Entry 4EQ0 (X-ray diffraction, 1.70 A resolution); this record covers chains A and P.

Chain A:
Molecule: protease, tethered dimer
From: HIV-1 M:B_ARV2/SF2
Notes: EC 3.4.23.16
UniProtKB: P03369 (POL_HV1A2); the construct has insertions or renumbered stretches relative to UniProt, so the offset changes along the chain: 1-99 = UniProt 491-589; 101-199 = UniProt 491-589
Chain sequence (203 residues; numbered 1 to 199 plus 5 insertion-coded residues; 1 number in that range is skipped by the numbering (no residue carries it; nothing is unmodelled there); the number before each row is that of its first residue; a row labelled like 99A-99E holds insertion residues (99A, then the next letters in order)):
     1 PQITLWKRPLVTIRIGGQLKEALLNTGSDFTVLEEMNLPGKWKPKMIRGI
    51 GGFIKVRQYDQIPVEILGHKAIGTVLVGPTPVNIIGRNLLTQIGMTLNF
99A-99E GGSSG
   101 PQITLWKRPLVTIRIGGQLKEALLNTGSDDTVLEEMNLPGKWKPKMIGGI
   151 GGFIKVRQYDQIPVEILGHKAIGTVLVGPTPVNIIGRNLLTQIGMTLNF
Unresolved in the structure: 99A-99E
Differences from the reference sequence: engineered mutation Lys7 (Gln497 in P03369), Asn25 (Asp515 in P03369), Leu67 (Cys557 in P03369), Met95 (Cys585 in P03369), Lys107 (Gln497 in P03369), Asn125 (Asp515 in P03369), Leu167 (Cys557 in P03369), Met195 (Cys585 in P03369); linker (99A-99E)
Swiss-Prot annotation at these positions:
  - region (Dimerization of protease): Pro1 to Leu5, Gly49 to Lys55, Asn88 to Gly94, Thr96 to Phe99, Pro101 to Leu105, Gly149 to Lys155, Asn188 to Gly194, Thr196 to Phe199
  - site (Cleavage): Phe99, Phe199

Chain P:
Molecule: substrate p2-NC
UniProtKB: Q9YP46 (Q9YP46_9HIV1); residues 2-9 here correspond to UniProt positions 374-381 (UniProt number = residue number + 372)
Chain sequence (8 residues; row label = number of the first residue in the row):
     2 ATIMMQRG
Unresolved in the structure: 9

Interface between chain A and chain P:
Residue-residue contacts (39; chain A residue first):
  Arg8(A) with Arg8(P)
  Leu23(A) with Met6(P), hydrophobic
  Asn25(A) with Met5(P), hydrogen bond (side chain-backbone); Met6(P)
  Gly27(A) with Thr3(P); Met5(P), hydrogen bond (backbone-backbone)
  Ser28(A) with Thr3(P); Ile4(P)
  Asp29(A) with Ala2(P); Thr3(P), hydrogen bond (backbone-backbone); Ile4(P)
  Phe30(A) with Ala2(P), hydrophobic; Ile4(P)
  Val32(A) with Ile4(P), hydrophobic
  Lys45(A) with Ala2(P)
  Ile47(A) with Ala2(P), hydrophobic; Ile4(P), hydrophobic
  Arg48(A) with Ala2(P), hydrogen bond (backbone-backbone); Thr3(P); Ile4(P), hydrogen bond (backbone-backbone)
  Gly49(A) with Ile4(P)
  Ile50(A) with Met5(P), hydrophobic
  Val82(A) with Met6(P), hydrophobic
  Ile84(A) with Ile4(P), hydrophobic; Met6(P), hydrophobic
  Arg108(A) with Thr3(P)
  Asn125(A) with Met5(P), hydrogen bond (side chain-backbone)
  Gly127(A) with Met6(P); Gln7(P), hydrogen bond (backbone-backbone)
  Ser128(A) with Gln7(P), hydrogen bond
  Asp129(A) with Gln7(P), hydrogen bond (backbone-backbone); Arg8(P)
  Asp130(A) with Gln7(P), hydrogen bond; Arg8(P)
  Ile147(A) with Gln7(P)
  Thr180(A) with Met5(P)
  Pro181(A) with Met5(P), hydrophobic
  Val182(A) with Met5(P), hydrophobic
  Ile184(A) with Met5(P), hydrophobic
Interface residues without a listed pair, chain A (30 interface residues in all): Met46, Leu76, Leu123, Leu176

Summary:
Chain A and chain P form an interface of 30 and 7 residues respectively, with 10 hydrogen bonds. Among the
polar pairs are Asn25(A)-Met5(P), Asn125(A)-Met5(P) and Ser128(A)-Gln7(P).
Chain A is protease, tethered dimer (HIV-1 M:B_ARV2/SF2) and chain P is substrate p2-NC; the structure,
Crystal Structure of inactive single chain variant of HIV-1 Protease in Complex with the substrate p2-NC, was
determined by X-ray diffraction, deposited together with 4EP2, 4EP3, 4EPJ and 4EQJ.
